PDB entry 4ZSG | X-ray diffraction, 1.79 A resolution | chain A

== Chain A ==
Name: Mitogen-activated protein kinase 7
Organism: Homo sapiens
Notes: EC 2.7.11.24
UniProt: Q13164 (MK07_HUMAN); residues 47-393 here = UniProt positions 47-393
Chain sequence (347 residues; numbered 47 to 393; the number before each row is that of its first residue):
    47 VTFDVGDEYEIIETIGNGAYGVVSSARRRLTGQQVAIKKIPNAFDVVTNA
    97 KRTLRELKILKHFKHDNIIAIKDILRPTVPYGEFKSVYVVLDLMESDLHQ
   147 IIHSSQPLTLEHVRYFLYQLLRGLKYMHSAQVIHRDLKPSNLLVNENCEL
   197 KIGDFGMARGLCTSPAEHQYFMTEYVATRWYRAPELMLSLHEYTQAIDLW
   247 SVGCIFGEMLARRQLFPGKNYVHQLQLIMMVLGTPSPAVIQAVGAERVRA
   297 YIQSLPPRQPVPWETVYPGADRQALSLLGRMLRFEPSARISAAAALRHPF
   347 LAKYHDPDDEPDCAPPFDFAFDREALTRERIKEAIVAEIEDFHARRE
Ligand contacts: 4QX (3-amino-5-[(4-chlorophenyl)amino]-N-(propan-2-yl)-1H-1,2,4-triazole-1-carboxamide): A65, Y66, K84, I86, N95, R98, T99, E102, L103, L106, I117, V135
Reported in the primary citation:
  - binding site for 4QX: I86, N95, R98, T99, E102, L103, I117, V135
  - contacts within the chain: V68-K84 (backbone contact), R98-E102 (salt bridge), Y66-E102 (hydrogen bond)
  - conformationally variable residues (side-chain flip): K84, E102
  - specificity-determining residues: I86, T99, V135, L137 (by similarity / conservation)

== Overview ==
Bound to chain A: compound 4QX. The paper reports a binding site for 4QX at I86, N95 and R98 among others;
specificity determinants I86, T99 and V135 among others.
Chain A is Mitogen-activated protein kinase 7 (Homo sapiens); the structure, Mitogen activated protein kinase
7 in complex with inhibitor, was determined by X-ray diffraction together with 4ZSJ, 4ZSL, 5BYY and 5BYZ from
the same study.
